Entry 5XOV (X-ray diffraction, 2.68 A resolution); this record covers chains C and J of the 5 polymer chains in the assembly.

== Chain C ==
Name: HIV-1 Nef138-10 peptide
Chain sequence (10 residues; each row starts with the number of its first residue):
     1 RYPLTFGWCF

== Chain J ==
Name: V-beta chain of T cell receptor
Organism: Homo sapiens
Chain sequence (245 residues; numbered 1 to 245; the number before each row is that of its first residue):
     1 SQTIHQWPATLVQPVGSPLSLECTVEGTSNPNLYWYRQAAGRGLQLLFYS
    51 VGIGQISSEVPQNLSASRPQDRQFILSSKKLLLSDSGFYLCAWSVSVGAG
   101 VPTIYFGEGSWLTVVEDLNKVFPPEVAVFEPSEAEISHTQKATLVCLATG
   151 FFPDHVELSWWVNGKEVHSGVCTDPQPLKEQPALNDSRYALSSRLRVSAT
   201 FWQNPRNHFRCQVQFYGLSENDEWTQDRAKPVTQIVSAEAWGRAD
Cystine bridges: Cys23-Cys91, Cys146-Cys211

== How chain C and chain J interact ==
Residue-residue contacts - 11 pairs, chain C then chain J:
  Thr5(C) with Val97(J)
  Phe6(C) with Val97(J); Gly100(J); Val101(J), hydrophobic; Pro102(J)
  Gly7(C) with Val97(J), hydrogen bond (backbone-backbone); Gly98(J), hydrogen bond (backbone-backbone); Ala99(J); Gly100(J)
  Trp8(C) with Gly98(J), hydrogen bond (backbone-backbone)
  Cys9(C) with Gly98(J), hydrogen bond (backbone-backbone)

== Summary ==
5 residues of chain C and 6 residues of chain J are in contact, with 4 hydrogen bonds. The backbones
hydrogen-bond at Gly7(C)-Val97(J), Gly7(C)-Gly98(J) and Trp8(C)-Gly98(J).
Chain C is HIV-1 Nef138-10 peptide and chain J is V-beta chain of T cell receptor (Homo sapiens); the
structure, Crystal structure of peptide-HLA-A24 bound to S19-2 V-delta/V-beta TCR, was determined by X-ray
diffraction (same publication as 5XOS and 5XOT).
